Entry 4PAM (X-ray diffraction, 2.10 A resolution); this record covers chain A.

[Chain A]
Molecule: Guanine nucleotide-binding protein G(i) subunit alpha-1
Organism: Rattus norvegicus
UniProt: P10824 (GNAI1_RAT); numbering as in UniProt (aligned over 1-354)
Sequence (354 residues; each row starts with the number of its first residue):
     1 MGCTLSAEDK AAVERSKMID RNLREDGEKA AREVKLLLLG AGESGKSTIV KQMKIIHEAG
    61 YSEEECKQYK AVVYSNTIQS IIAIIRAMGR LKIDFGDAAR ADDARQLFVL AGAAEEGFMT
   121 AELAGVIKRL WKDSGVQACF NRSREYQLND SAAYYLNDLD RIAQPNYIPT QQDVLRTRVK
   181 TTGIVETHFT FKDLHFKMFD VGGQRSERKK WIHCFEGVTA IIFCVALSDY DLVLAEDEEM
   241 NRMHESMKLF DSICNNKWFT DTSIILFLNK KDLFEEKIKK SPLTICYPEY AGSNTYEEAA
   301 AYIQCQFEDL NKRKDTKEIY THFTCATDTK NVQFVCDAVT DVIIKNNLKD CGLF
Not modelled in the structure: 1-8, 203-211
Sequence notes: engineered mutation Cys336 (Phe in P10824)
Swiss-Prot annotation at these positions:
  - region: Lys35 to Thr48 (G1 motif), Asp173 to Thr181 (G2 motif), Phe196 to Arg205 (G3 motif), Ile265 to Asp272 (G4 motif), Thr324 to Thr329 (G5 motif)
  - binding site (GTP): Glu43 to Thr48, Asp150, Ser151, Leu175 to Arg178, Asp200 to Gln204, Asn269 to Asp272, Ala326
  - binding site (Mg(2+)): Ser47, Thr181
  - lipidation: Gly2 (N-myristoyl glycine), Cys3 (S-palmitoyl cysteine)
  - mutagenesis: Gly2 (G2A: Abolishes myristoylation and palmitoylation), Cys3 (C3S: Abolishes palmitoylation), Glu43 (E43A: Mildly impairs receptor binding; mildly decreases basal and receptor-stimulated GDP exchange), Asn149 (N149I: Inhibits interaction with RGS14. Does not inhibit interaction with RIC8A), Phe189 (F189Y: Increases basal GDP exchange rate; no effect on receptor-stimulated GDP exchange), Phe191 (F191Y: No effect on basal GDP exchange rate; mildly decreases receptor-stimulated GDP exchange), Gln204 (Q204L: Expected to have lost GTPase activity; inhibits the forskolin-mediated increase of cellular cAMP levels. Does not inhibit interaction with RGS14 at centrosomes), Thr329 (T329A: Increases basal GDP exchange rate and inhibits the forskolin-mediated increase of cellular cAMP levels), Val332 (V332A: Increases basal GDP exchange rate), Lys345 (K345L: Mildly impairs receptor binding; mildly decreases basal and receptor-stimulated GDP exchange)
What the authors report for this chain:
  - mutagenesis - F336C: decreased binding to Mg2+
  - contacts within the chain: His57-Phe189 (pi stacking) (from molecular simulation)
  - mutagenesis - M53C/F189C, M53C/F189C/F196C, I56C/T329C, F189C/F196C, F336C: increased catalytic activity on basal
  - mutagenesis - I265A, F267A, Y320C, H322A: unchanged catalytic activity
  - mutagenesis - F189C (5-fold): increased catalytic activity on basal state
  - mutagenesis - F191C: unchanged catalytic activity on basal state
  - mutagenesis - F191C: decreased catalytic activity

[Overview]
From UniProt: 22 GTP-binding residues, Mg2+-binding residues Ser47 and Thr181 and 10 mutagenesis sites. The
paper reports that M53C/F189C, M53C/F189C/F196C and I56C/T329C, among others, increase catalytic activity on
basal; contacts within the chain involving His57 and Phe189; 11 substitutions were tested in all.
Chain A is Guanine nucleotide-binding protein G(i) subunit alpha-1 (Rattus norvegicus); the structure, A
conserved phenylalanine as relay between the 5 helix and the GDP binding region of heterotrimeric ..., was
determined by X-ray diffraction together with 4PAN, 4PAO and 4PAQ from the same study.
